PDB entry 6XSK | electron microscopy, 3.85 A resolution | chains L and H of the 12 polymer chains in the assembly

== Chain L ==
Molecule: 789-203-3C12 Fab Light Chain
From: Macaca mulatta
Notes: antibody fragment or engineered binder
Chain sequence (214 residues; row label = number of the first residue in the row):
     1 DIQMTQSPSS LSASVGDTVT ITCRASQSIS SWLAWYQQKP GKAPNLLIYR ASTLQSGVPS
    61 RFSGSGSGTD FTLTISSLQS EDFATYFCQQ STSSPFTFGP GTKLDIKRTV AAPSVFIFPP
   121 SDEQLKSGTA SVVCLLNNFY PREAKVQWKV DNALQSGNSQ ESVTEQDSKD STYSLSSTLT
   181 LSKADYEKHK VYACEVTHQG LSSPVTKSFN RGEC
Unresolved in the structure: 108-214
Disulfide bonds: Cys23-Cys88

== Chain H ==
Molecule: 789-203-3C12 Fab Heavy Chain
From: Macaca mulatta
Notes: antibody fragment or engineered binder
Chain sequence (455 residues; numbered 1 to 443 plus 12 insertion-coded residues; the number before each row is that of its first residue; a row labelled like 82A-82C holds insertion residues (82A, then the next letters in order)):
     1 QVQLQESGPG LVKPSEILSL TCAVSGGSFS SYCWGWIRQP PGKGLEWIGS IC
   52A G
    53 SGGSNYLNPS LKSRVTLSVD TSKNQFSLIL
82A-82C NSV
    83 TAADTAVYYC AREGITIF
100A-100H GVVIPRVL
   101 DSWGQGAVVT VSSASTKGPS VFPLAPSSKS TSGGTAALGC LVKDYFPEPV TVSWNSGALT
   161 SGVHTFPAVL QSSGLYSLSS VVTVPSSSLG TQTYICNVNH KPSNTKVDKK VEPKSCDKTH
   221 TCPPCPAPEL LGGPSVFLFP PKPKDTLMIS RTPEVTCVVV DVSHEDPEVK FNWYVDGVEV
   281 HNAKTKPREE QYNSTYRVVS VLTVLHQDWL NGKEYKCKVS NKALPAPIEK TISKAKGQPR
   341 EPQVYTLPPS RDELTKNQVS LTCLVKGFYP SDIAVEWESN GQPENNYKTT PPVLDSDGSF
   401 FLYSKLTVDK SRWQQGNVFS CSVMHEALHN HYTQKSLSLS PGK
Unresolved in the structure: 114-443
Disulfide bonds: Cys22-Cys92, Cys33-Cys52
From the paper describing this entry:
  - mutagenesis - C33A/C52A: unchanged binding to H1 HA
  - mutagenesis - C33A/C52A: decreased binding to H5, H6, H7 and H10 HAs

== Interface between chain L and chain H ==
Residue-residue contacts (29):
  Trp32(L) with Ile100D(H), hydrophobic; Pro100E(H)
  Ala34(L) with Val100G(H), hydrophobic
  Tyr36(L) with Val100G(H); Leu100H(H), hydrogen bond (side chain-backbone)
  Gln38(L) with Gln39(H), hydrogen bond; Tyr91(H)
  Lys42(L) with Tyr91(H)
  Ala43(L) with Tyr91(H), hydrophobic; Trp103(H), hydrophobic; Gly104(H)
  Pro44(L) with Trp103(H), hydrophobic
  Leu46(L) with Ile97(H), hydrophobic; Val100G(H), hydrophobic; Leu100H(H)
  Tyr49(L) with Ile97(H), hydrophobic
  Arg50(L) with Ile99(H)
  Phe87(L) with Leu45(H), hydrophobic
  Gln89(L) with Arg100F(H), hydrogen bond (side chain-backbone)
  Ser91(L) with Pro100E(H)
  Ser94(L) with Trp47(H); Leu59(H); Pro61(H)
  Pro95(L) with Trp47(H), hydrophobic; Asn60(H)
  Phe96(L) with Trp47(H), hydrophobic; Arg100F(H)
  Phe98(L) with Ile37(H), hydrophobic; Leu45(H)
Also at the interface, not in a pair above, chain L (19 interface residues in all): Asn45, Gln55
Also at the interface, not in a pair above, chain H (19 interface residues in all): Glu46, Asp101

== Summary ==
The chain L/chain H interface involves 19 residues from each chain; the contacts include 3 hydrogen bonds.
Among the polar pairs are Tyr36(L)-Leu100H(H), Gln38(L)-Gln39(H) and Gln89(L)-Arg100F(H). From the paper:
C33A/C52A of chain H reduce binding to H5, H6, H7 and H10 HAs; C33A/C52A of chain H leave binding to H1 HA
unchanged.
Chain L is 789-203-3C12 Fab Light Chain and chain H is 789-203-3C12 Fab Heavy Chain, both from Macaca mulatta;
the structure, Cryo-EM Structure of Vaccine-Elicited Rhesus Antibody 789-203-3C12 in Complex with Stabilized
SI06 (A/Solomon Islands/3/06) Influenza Hemagglutinin ..., was determined by electron microscopy.
